PDB entry 1Z9K | X-ray diffraction, 4.60 A resolution (low resolution: residue-level contacts below are approximate; hydrogen-bond / salt-bridge calls are withheld) | chains A and B of the 3 polymer chains in the assembly

# Chain A
Name: Reaction center protein L chain
Organism: Rhodobacter sphaeroides
UniProtKB: P02954 (RCEL_RHOSH); residues 1-281 here = UniProt positions 1-281
Amino-acid sequence (281 residues; numbered 1 to 281; the number before each row is that of its first residue):
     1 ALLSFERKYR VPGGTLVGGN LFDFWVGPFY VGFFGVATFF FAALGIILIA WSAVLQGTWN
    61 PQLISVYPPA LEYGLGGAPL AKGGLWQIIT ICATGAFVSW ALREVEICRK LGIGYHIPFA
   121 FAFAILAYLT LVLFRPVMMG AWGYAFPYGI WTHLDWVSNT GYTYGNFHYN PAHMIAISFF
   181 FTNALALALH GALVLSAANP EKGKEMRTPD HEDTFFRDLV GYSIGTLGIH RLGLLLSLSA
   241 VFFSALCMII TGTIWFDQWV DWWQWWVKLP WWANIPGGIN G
Bound ions: bacteriochlorophyll a Mg site 1 near His153 (its only coordinating residue here); bacteriochlorophyll a Mg site 2 near His173 (its only coordinating residue here); Fe ion: His190, His230 (shared with His219(B), Glu234(B) of chain B)
Small-molecule neighbours:
  - bacteriochlorophyll a (BCL), molecule 1: Ile49, Tyr128, Phe146, His153, Leu154, Val157
  - bacteriochlorophyll a (BCL), molecule 2: Phe97, Ala124, Ala127, Tyr128, Leu131, Trp156, Val157, Ser158, Gly161, Tyr162, Asn166, Phe167, His168, His173, Ile177, Phe180, Phe181, Ser244, Ala245, Cys247, Met248
  - bacteriochlorophyll a (BCL), molecule 3: Val157, Tyr162, His168, Phe181
  - bacteriochlorophyll a (BCL), molecule 4: His168, Met174, Ile175, Ile177, Ser178, Phe181, Thr182
  - bacteriopheophytin a (BPH), molecule 1: Ala42, Gly45, Ile46, Ile49, Ala93, Ala96, Phe97, Trp100, Glu104, Ile117, Ala120, Phe121, Phe123, Ala124, Tyr128, Pro147, Tyr148, Gly149, Ile150, His153, Ser237, Leu238, Val241
  - bacteriopheophytin a (BPH), molecule 2: Phe181, Thr182, Ala184, Leu185, Ala188, Leu189, Leu219, Val220
  - ubiquinone-10 (U10), molecule 1: Phe29, Gly35, Thr38, Trp100
  - ubiquinone-10 (U10), molecule 2: Thr182, Leu185, His190, Leu193, Asp213, Phe216, Val220, Tyr222, Ser223, Ile224, Gly225, Ile229, Leu232

# Chain B
Name: Reaction center protein M chain
Organism: Rhodobacter sphaeroides
UniProtKB: P02953 (RCEM_RHOSH); numbering as in UniProt (aligned over 1-307)
Amino-acid sequence (307 residues; numbered 1 to 307; the number before each row is that of its first residue):
     1 AEYQNIFSQV QVRGPADLGM TEDVNLANRS GVGPFSTLLG WFGNAQLGPI YLGSLGVLSL
    61 FSGLMWFFTI GIWFWYQAGW NPAVFLRDLF FFSLEPPAPE YGLSFAAPLK EGGLWLIASF
   121 FMFVAVWSWW GRTYLRAQAL GMGKHTAWAF LSAIWLWMVL GFIRPILMGS WSEAVPYGIF
   181 SHLDWTNNFS LVHGNLFYNP FHGLSIAFLY GSALLFAMHG ATILAVSRFG GERELEQIAD
   241 RGTAAERAAL FWRWTMGFNA TMEGIHRWAI WMAVLVTLTG GIGILLSGTV VDNWYVWGQN
   301 HGMAPLN
Disordered / not traced: 303-307
Bound ions: bacteriochlorophyll a Mg site 1 near His182 (its only coordinating residue here); bacteriochlorophyll a Mg site 2 near His202 (its only coordinating residue here); Fe ion: His219, Glu234 (shared with His190(A), His230(A) of chain A)
Small-molecule neighbours:
  - bacteriochlorophyll a (BCL), molecule 1: Trp66, Ala153, Leu156, Trp157, Leu160, Thr186, Asn187, Phe189, Ser190, Leu196, Phe197, Phe201, His202, Ser205, Ile206, Leu209, Tyr210, Val276, Thr277, Gly280, Gly281, Gly283, Ile284
  - bacteriochlorophyll a (BCL), molecule 2: Met122, Leu156, Trp157, Leu160, Val175, Tyr177, His182, Leu183, Trp185, Thr186
  - bacteriochlorophyll a (BCL), molecule 3: Phe197, His202, Gly203, Ile206, Ala207, Tyr210, Gly211, Leu214
  - bacteriopheophytin a (BPH), molecule 1: Ser59, Leu60, Gly63, Leu64, Phe67, Ala125, Val126, Trp129, Thr133, Ala149, Phe150, Ser152, Ala153, Ala273, Val274, Thr277
  - bacteriopheophytin a (BPH), molecule 2: Tyr210, Ala213, Leu214, Ala217, Met218, Trp252, Thr255, Met256
  - ubiquinone-10 (U10): Leu215, Met218, His219, Thr222, Ala245, Ala248, Ala249, Trp252, Met256, Phe258, Asn259, Ala260, Thr261, Met262, Ile265, Trp268, Met272

# How chain A and chain B interact
Contacting residue pairs (175; chain A residue first):
  Leu3(A) - Arg253(B)
  Leu3(A) - Asn259(B)
  Phe5(A) - Arg241(B)
  Phe5(A) - Glu246(B)
  Glu6(A) - Leu250(B)
  Glu6(A) - Arg253(B)
  Glu6(A) - Trp254(B)
  Lys8(A) - Glu246(B)
  Tyr9(A) - Thr243(B)
  Tyr9(A) - Glu246(B)
  Tyr9(A) - Arg247(B)
  Tyr9(A) - Leu250(B)
  Tyr9(A) - Trp254(B)
  Arg10(A) - Trp254(B)
  Trp25(A) - Trp254(B)
  Pro28(A) - Arg253(B)
  Pro28(A) - Trp254(B)
  Phe29(A) - Thr255(B)
  Phe29(A) - Met256(B)
  Phe29(A) - Gly257(B)
  Tyr30(A) - Trp254(B)
  Trp100(A) - Thr255(B)
  Arg103(A) - Trp254(B)
  Arg103(A) - Thr255(B)
  Glu104(A) - Phe251(B)
  Glu104(A) - Thr255(B)
  Ile107(A) - Phe251(B)
  Ile107(A) - Trp254(B)
  Ile107(A) - Thr255(B)
  Leu111(A) - Arg247(B)
  Leu111(A) - Phe251(B)
  Leu111(A) - Trp254(B)
  Ile113(A) - Ala225(B)
  Ile113(A) - Val226(B)
  Ile113(A) - Phe229(B)
  Gly114(A) - Ala225(B)
  His116(A) - Gln4(B)
  His116(A) - Ala221(B)
  His116(A) - Leu224(B)
  His116(A) - Ala225(B)
  Ile117(A) - Ala221(B)
  Ile117(A) - Thr222(B)
  Ile117(A) - Phe251(B)
  Ile117(A) - Trp252(B)
  Ala120(A) - Ala221(B)
  Trp151(A) - Phe197(B)
  Trp151(A) - Tyr198(B)
  Leu154(A) - Phe197(B)
  Asp155(A) - Tyr198(B)
  Val157(A) - Phe197(B)
  Ser158(A) - Asn195(B)
  Ser158(A) - Phe197(B)
  Tyr162(A) - Asn187(B)
  Tyr162(A) - Ser190(B)
  Tyr162(A) - Leu191(B)
  Asn166(A) - Leu183(B)
  Asn166(A) - Asp184(B)
  Asn166(A) - Asn187(B)
  His168(A) - Leu183(B)
  His168(A) - Thr186(B)
  Tyr169(A) - Phe180(B)
  Tyr169(A) - Asp184(B)
  Phe180(A) - Leu209(B)
  Asn183(A) - Ser212(B)
  Asn183(A) - Ala213(B)
  Asn183(A) - Phe216(B)
  Ala186(A) - Phe216(B)
  Leu187(A) - Ser212(B)
  Leu187(A) - Phe216(B)
  Leu187(A) - Ala269(B)
  His190(A) - His219(B)
  His190(A) - Glu234(B)
  His190(A) - His266(B)
  Gly191(A) - His266(B)
  Gly191(A) - Ile270(B)
  Ala192(A) - His145(B)
  Ala192(A) - Thr146(B)
  Ala192(A) - Ala149(B)
  Ala192(A) - Ile270(B)
  Leu193(A) - Met142(B)
  Leu193(A) - Thr146(B)
  Val194(A) - Glu234(B)
  Val194(A) - His266(B)
  Leu195(A) - His145(B)
  Leu195(A) - Glu263(B)
  Leu195(A) - His266(B)
  Leu195(A) - Arg267(B)
  Ser196(A) - Met142(B)
  Ser196(A) - Gly143(B)
  Ser196(A) - His145(B)
  Ser196(A) - Thr146(B)
  Ala197(A) - Met142(B)
  Ala197(A) - Leu235(B)
  Asn199(A) - Glu263(B)
  Asn199(A) - Arg267(B)
  Pro200(A) - Gly141(B)
  Pro200(A) - Gly143(B)
  Glu201(A) - Gly141(B)
  Glu201(A) - Gly143(B)
  Glu201(A) - Lys144(B)
  Arg207(A) - Glu22(B)
  Arg207(A) - Leu140(B)
  Arg207(A) - Gly141(B)
  Thr208(A) - Leu235(B)
  Pro209(A) - Leu235(B)
  Asp210(A) - Asp17(B)
  Asp210(A) - Met20(B)
  His211(A) - Met20(B)
  His211(A) - Glu22(B)
  Asp213(A) - Asn44(B)
  Thr214(A) - Gly19(B)
  Thr214(A) - Met20(B)
  Thr214(A) - Arg29(B)
  Phe215(A) - Thr133(B)
  Phe215(A) - Arg136(B)
  Phe215(A) - Ala137(B)
  Phe215(A) - Leu140(B)
  Phe215(A) - Thr146(B)
  Arg217(A) - Asn44(B)
  Arg217(A) - Gln46(B)
  Arg217(A) - Pro49(B)
  Arg217(A) - Ile50(B)
  Asp218(A) - Arg29(B)
  Asp218(A) - Ile50(B)
  Asp218(A) - Tyr51(B)
  Asp218(A) - Arg132(B)
  Leu219(A) - Ile50(B)
  Leu219(A) - Trp129(B)
  Leu219(A) - Arg132(B)
  Val220(A) - Ile50(B)
  Gly221(A) - Gly48(B)
  Gly221(A) - Pro49(B)
  Tyr222(A) - Leu39(B)
  Tyr222(A) - Gly43(B)
  Tyr222(A) - Asn44(B)
  Tyr222(A) - Gln46(B)
  Ser223(A) - Asn44(B)
  Ile224(A) - Gly43(B)
  Ile224(A) - Asn44(B)
  Gly225(A) - Asn44(B)
  Leu227(A) - Glu232(B)
  Gly228(A) - Gly43(B)
  His230(A) - His219(B)
  His230(A) - Gly220(B)
  His230(A) - Ile223(B)
  His230(A) - Leu224(B)
  His230(A) - Glu234(B)
  Arg231(A) - Asn5(B)
  Arg231(A) - Ile6(B)
  Arg231(A) - Phe7(B)
  Arg231(A) - Ser8(B)
  Arg231(A) - Trp41(B)
  Arg231(A) - Phe42(B)
  Arg231(A) - Leu224(B)
  Gly233(A) - Phe216(B)
  Leu234(A) - Leu224(B)
  Leu235(A) - Phe42(B)
  Ser237(A) - Ala217(B)
  Trp263(A) - Phe90(B)
  Trp263(A) - Phe91(B)
  Trp263(A) - Phe180(B)
  Trp266(A) - Leu86(B)
  Trp266(A) - Arg87(B)
  Trp266(A) - Phe90(B)
  Val267(A) - Arg87(B)
  Val267(A) - Asp88(B)
  Trp272(A) - Ala83(B)
  Trp272(A) - Leu86(B)
  Trp272(A) - Arg87(B)
  Ala273(A) - Arg87(B)
  Ile275(A) - Arg87(B)
  Gly277(A) - Arg87(B)
  Gly278(A) - Gln77(B)
  Ile279(A) - Asp88(B)
  Asn280(A) - Asp88(B)
Interface residues without a listed pair, chain A (91 interface residues in all): Gln62, Cys108, Gly112, Tyr115, Phe181, Ala184, Ala188, Met206, Glu212, Thr226, Asn274, Gly281
Interface residues without a listed pair, chain B (98 interface residues in all): Glu2, Val24, Leu47, Asn81, Val84, Gln138, Arg228, Arg233, Glu236, Ala239, Met272, Ala273, His301

# Overview
91 residues of chain A and 98 residues of chain B are in contact. 3 bacteriochlorophyll a molecules, 2
bacteriopheophytin a molecules and one ubiquinone-10 molecule are bound between chain A and chain B. Ligands
of chain A: 4 copies of bacteriochlorophyll a and ubiquinone-10.
Chain A is Reaction center protein L chain and chain B is Reaction center protein M chain, both from
Rhodobacter sphaeroides; the structure, Photosynthetic Reaction Center from Rhodobacter sphaeroides, was
determined by X-ray diffraction (same publication as 1Z9J).
